PDB entry 4C56 | X-ray diffraction, 2.90 A resolution | chains H and I of the 6 polymer chains in the assembly

Chain H:
Protein: T cell receptor beta chain
Organism: Homo sapiens
Amino-acid sequence (244 residues; numbered 1 to 244; the number before each row is that of its first residue):
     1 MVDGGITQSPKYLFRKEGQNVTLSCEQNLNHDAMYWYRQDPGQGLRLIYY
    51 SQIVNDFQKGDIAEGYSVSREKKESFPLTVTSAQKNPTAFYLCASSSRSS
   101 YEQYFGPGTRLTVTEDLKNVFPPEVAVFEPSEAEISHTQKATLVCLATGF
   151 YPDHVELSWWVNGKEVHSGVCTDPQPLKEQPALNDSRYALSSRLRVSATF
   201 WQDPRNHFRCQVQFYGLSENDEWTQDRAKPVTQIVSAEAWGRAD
Not modelled in the structure: 1-4, 244
Disulfides: Cys25-Cys93, Cys145-Cys210

Chain I:
Protein: Enterotoxin B
Organism: Staphylococcus aureus
Notes: fragment: ob-domain and beta-grasp domain, residues 13-250
UniProt: Q5MAA8 (Q5MAA8_STAAU); residues 2-239 here correspond to UniProt positions 13-250 (UniProt number = residue number + 11)
Amino-acid sequence (238 residues; each row starts with the number of its first residue):
     2 SQPDPKPDELHKSSKFTGLMENMKVLYDDNHVSAINVKSIDQFLYFDLIY
    52 SIKDTKLGNYDNVRVEFKNKDLADKYKDKYVDVFGANYYYQCYFSKKTND
   102 INSHQTDKRKTCMYGGVTEHNGNQLDKYRSITVRVFEDGKNLLSFDVQTN
   152 KKKVTAQELDYLTRHYLVKNKKLYEFNNSPYETGYIKFIENENSFWYDMM
   202 PAPGDKFDQSKYLMMYNDNKMVDSKDVKIEVYLTTKKK
Not modelled in the structure: 100-108, 238-239
Disulfides: Cys93-Cys113

Chain H / chain I interface:
Pairs across the interface - 30 pairs, chain H then chain I:
  Tyr49(H) - Leu20(I)  hydrophobic
  Tyr49(H) - Phe177(I)
  Tyr49(H) - Asn178(I)
  Gln52(H) - Tyr91(I)  hydrogen bond
  Ile53(H) - Tyr90(I)
  Ile53(H) - Tyr91(I)
  Val54(H) - Tyr90(I)
  Asn55(H) - Asn23(I)
  Asn55(H) - Val26(I)
  Asn55(H) - Tyr90(I)
  Asn55(H) - Gln210(I)  hydrogen bond (backbone-side chain)
  Asp56(H) - Asn23(I)
  Asp56(H) - Tyr91(I)
  Phe57(H) - Leu20(I)
  Phe57(H) - Glu22(I)
  Phe57(H) - Asn23(I)  hydrogen bond (backbone-side chain)
  Phe57(H) - Val26(I)  hydrophobic
  Gln58(H) - Leu20(I)
  Lys59(H) - Thr18(I)  hydrogen bond (side chain-backbone)
  Lys59(H) - Gly19(I)  hydrogen bond (side chain-backbone)
  Lys59(H) - Leu20(I)
  Tyr66(H) - Phe177(I)
  Ser67(H) - Phe177(I)
  Val68(H) - Phe177(I)
  Glu71(H) - Leu58(I)
  Glu71(H) - Asn60(I)  hydrogen bond (backbone-side chain)
  Lys72(H) - Asn60(I)
  Lys73(H) - Asn60(I)  hydrogen bond (backbone-side chain)
  Lys73(H) - Arg110(I)
  Glu74(H) - Arg110(I)  salt bridge
Other interface residues (no listed pair), chain I (15 interface residues in all): Asn88

Summary:
16 residues of chain H and 15 residues of chain I are in contact, with 7 hydrogen bonds and 1 salt bridge.
Among the polar pairs are Glu74(H)-Arg110(I), Gln52(H)-Tyr91(I) and Asn55(H)-Gln210(I).
Here chain H is T cell receptor beta chain (Homo sapiens) and chain I is Enterotoxin B (Staphylococcus
aureus). Entry 4C56 (X-ray structure of the complex between staphylococcal enterotoxin B, T cell receptor and
major histocompatibility complex ...) was determined by X-ray diffraction.
